Entry 1ROR (X-ray diffraction, 2.00 A resolution); this record covers chain A.

Chain A:
Protein: cAMP-specific 3', 5'-cyclic phosphodiesterase 4B
Organism: Homo sapiens
Notes: EC 3.1.4.17; fragment: catalytic domain
UniProtKB: Q07343 (PDE4B_HUMAN); residues 152-528 here correspond to UniProt positions 324-700 (UniProt number = residue number + 172)
Amino-acid sequence (378 residues; each row starts with the number of its first residue):
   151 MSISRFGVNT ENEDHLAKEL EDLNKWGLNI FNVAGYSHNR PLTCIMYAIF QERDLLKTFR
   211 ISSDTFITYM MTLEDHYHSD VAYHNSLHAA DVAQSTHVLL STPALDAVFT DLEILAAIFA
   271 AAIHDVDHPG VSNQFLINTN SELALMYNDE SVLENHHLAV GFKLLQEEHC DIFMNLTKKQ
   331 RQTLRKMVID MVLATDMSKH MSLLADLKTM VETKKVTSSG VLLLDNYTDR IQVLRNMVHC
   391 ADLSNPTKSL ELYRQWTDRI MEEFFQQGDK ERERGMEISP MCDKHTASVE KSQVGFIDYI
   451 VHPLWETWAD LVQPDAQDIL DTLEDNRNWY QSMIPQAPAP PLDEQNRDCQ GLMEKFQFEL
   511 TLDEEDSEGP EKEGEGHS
Not modelled in the structure: 151, 490-528
Differences from the reference sequence: initiating methionine (151); engineered mutation Ala487 (Ser659 in Q07343), Ala489 (Ser661 in Q07343)
Metal / ion sites: Zn2+ site 1: His238, His274, Asp275, Asp392 (together with adenosine monophosphate); Zn2+ site 2: Asp275 (together with adenosine monophosphate)
Small-molecule neighbours: adenosine monophosphate (AMP): Tyr233, His234, His238, His274, Asp275, Thr345, Met347, Asp392, Leu393, Asn395, Pro396, Tyr403, Thr407, Ile410, Phe414, Gln443, Phe446
Swiss-Prot annotation at these positions:
  - active site: His234 (Proton donor)
  - binding site (3',5'-cyclic AMP): His234, Gln443, Phe446
  - binding site (AMP): His234, His238, Asp275, Asp392, Gln443, Phe446
  - binding site (Zn(2+)): His238, His274, Asp275, Asp392
  - binding site (Mg(2+)): Asp275
  - binding site (Mn(2+)): Asp275

Overview:
Chain A binds adenosine monophosphate. The Zn2+ site 1 is built by His238, His274, Asp275 and Asp392. Curated
annotation (UniProt) lists active-site residue His234, 3 residues binding 3',5'-cyclic AMP, 6 AMP-binding
residues and 4 Zn2+-binding residues.
Chain A is cAMP-specific 3', 5'-cyclic phosphodiesterase 4B (Homo sapiens); the structure, Crystal structures
of the catalytic domain of phosphodiesterase 4B2B complexed with amp, was determined by X-ray diffraction,
deposited together with 1RO6 and 1RO9.
